Entry 4GMS (X-ray diffraction, 2.95 A resolution); this record covers chains A and C of the 12 polymer chains in the assembly.

== Chain A (and C) ==
Protein: Hemagglutinin HA1 chain
From: Influenza A virus
Notes: chain C of this document is another copy of the same molecule, construct and numbering; everything in this record applies to it too
UniProt: P03435 (HEMA_I75A3); residues 11-329 here correspond to UniProt positions 28-346 (UniProt number = residue number + 17)
Chain sequence (320 residues; numbered 10 to 329; the number before each row is that of its first residue):
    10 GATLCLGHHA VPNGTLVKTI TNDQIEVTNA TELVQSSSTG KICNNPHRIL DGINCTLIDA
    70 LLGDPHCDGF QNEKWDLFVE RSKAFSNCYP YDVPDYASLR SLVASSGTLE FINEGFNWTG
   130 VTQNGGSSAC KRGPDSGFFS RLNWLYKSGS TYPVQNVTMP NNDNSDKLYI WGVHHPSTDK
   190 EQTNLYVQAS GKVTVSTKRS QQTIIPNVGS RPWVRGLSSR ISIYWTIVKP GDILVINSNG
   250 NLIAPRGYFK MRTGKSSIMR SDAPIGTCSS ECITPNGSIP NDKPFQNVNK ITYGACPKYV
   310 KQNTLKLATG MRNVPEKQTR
Unresolved in the structure: 326-329
Differences from the reference sequence: expression tag (10)
Disulfides: C52-C277, C64-C76, C97-C139, C281-C305
Covalent attachments: N-acetylglucosamine (NAG) linked to N38, N63, N126, N285; glycan linked to N165
Reported in the primary citation:
  - post-translational modification sites: N165

== Interface between chain A and chain C ==
Contacting residue pairs (23; chain A residue first):
  N165(A) with S219(C)
  K201(A) with V217(C), hydrogen bond (side chain-backbone)
  T203(A) with R220(C)
  S205(A) with S219(C); R220(C); P221(C)
  T206(A) with P221(C); R229(C)
  K207(A) with P221(C); V223(C); R229(C)
  R208(A) with D101(C)
  Q210(A) with D101(C), hydrogen bond; H184(C); R220(C), hydrogen bond; S231(C), hydrogen bond
  T212(A) with N216(C), hydrogen bond; R220(C)
  I242(A) with P221(C)
  V244(A) with S219(C); P221(C), hydrophobic
  N246(A) with G218(C); S219(C)
Interface residues without a listed pair, chain A (13 interface residues in all): I214
Interface residues without a listed pair, chain C (12 interface residues in all): Y100

== Summary ==
Chain A and chain C form an interface of 13 and 12 residues respectively, with 5 hydrogen bonds. Among the
polar pairs are K201(A)-V217(C), Q210(A)-D101(C) and Q210(A)-R220(C). Covalently linked N-acetylglucosamine:
at N38(A), N63(A), N126(A) and N285(A). The paper reports a modification site at N165(A).
Chain A and chain C are both Hemagglutinin HA1 chain (Influenza A virus); the structure, Crystal structure of
heterosubtypic Fab S139/1 in complex with influenza A H3 hemagglutinin, was determined by X-ray diffraction,
deposited together with 4GMT.
